Entry 1HQQ (X-ray diffraction, 1.70 A resolution); this record covers chains C and D of the 8 polymer chains in the assembly.

Chain C (and D):
Name: Streptavidin
From: Streptomyces avidinii
Notes: chain D of this document is another copy of the same molecule, construct and numbering; everything in this record applies to it too
UniProtKB: P22629 (SAV_STRAV); residues 11-139 here correspond to UniProt positions 1-129 (UniProt number = residue number - 10)
Amino-acid sequence (129 residues; each row starts with the number of its first residue):
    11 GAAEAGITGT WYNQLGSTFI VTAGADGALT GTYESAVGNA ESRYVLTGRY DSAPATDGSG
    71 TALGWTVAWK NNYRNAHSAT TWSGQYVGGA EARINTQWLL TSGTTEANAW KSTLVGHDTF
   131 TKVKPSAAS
Disordered / not traced: 11-15, 135-139

How chain C and chain D interact:
Pairs across the interface (85):
  Val55(C) - Arg59(D)
  Thr57(C) - Thr57(D)  hydrogen bond
  Thr57(C) - Gly58(D)
  Thr57(C) - Arg59(D)
  Gly58(C) - Thr57(D)
  Arg59(C) - Val55(D)
  Arg59(C) - Thr57(D)
  Arg59(C) - Thr76(D)
  Arg59(C) - Ala78(D)
  Tyr60(C) - Ala78(D)
  Asp61(C) - Lys80(D)
  Asp61(C) - Asn85(D)  hydrogen bond
  Asp61(C) - His87(D)  salt bridge
  Ser62(C) - Lys80(D)
  Ala63(C) - Lys80(D)
  Ala63(C) - Asn85(D)  hydrogen bond (backbone-side chain)
  Ala63(C) - His87(D)
  Pro64(C) - His87(D)
  Ala65(C) - His87(D)
  Ser69(C) - Gly113(D)
  Ser69(C) - Thr114(D)
  Ser69(C) - Thr115(D)
  Gly70(C) - Gly113(D)
  Gly70(C) - Thr114(D)  hydrogen bond (backbone-backbone)
  Ala72(C) - His87(D)
  Ala72(C) - Ser88(D)
  Ala72(C) - Ala89(D)
  Ala72(C) - Thr111(D)
  Leu73(C) - Ala89(D)
  Gly74(C) - Thr76(D)
  Gly74(C) - Thr91(D)
  Trp75(C) - Thr76(D)  hydrogen bond (backbone-side chain)
  Thr76(C) - Arg59(D)
  Thr76(C) - Gly74(D)
  Thr76(C) - Trp75(D)  hydrogen bond (side chain-backbone)
  Thr76(C) - Thr76(D)
  Ala78(C) - Arg59(D)
  Ala78(C) - Tyr60(D)
  Lys80(C) - Asp61(D)
  Lys80(C) - Ser62(D)
  Lys80(C) - Ala63(D)
  Asn85(C) - Asp61(D)  hydrogen bond
  Asn85(C) - Ala63(D)  hydrogen bond (side chain-backbone)
  His87(C) - Asp61(D)  salt bridge
  His87(C) - Ala63(D)
  His87(C) - Pro64(D)
  His87(C) - Ala65(D)
  Ser88(C) - Ala72(D)
  Ala89(C) - Ala72(D)
  Ala89(C) - Leu73(D)
  Ala89(C) - Ser93(D)
  Thr91(C) - Gly74(D)
  Thr91(C) - Thr91(D)  hydrogen bond
  Thr91(C) - Trp92(D)
  Thr91(C) - Ser93(D)
  Trp92(C) - Thr91(D)
  Ser93(C) - Ala89(D)
  Ser93(C) - Thr91(D)
  Ser93(C) - Leu109(D)  hydrogen bond (side chain-backbone)
  Ser93(C) - Thr111(D)  hydrogen bond
  Gly94(C) - Thr111(D)
  Gln95(C) - Ser112(D)
  Gln95(C) - Gly113(D)
  Gln95(C) - Thr114(D)  hydrogen bond (side chain-backbone)
  Gln95(C) - Ser122(D)
  Val97(C) - Glu116(D)
  Gln107(C) - Leu109(D)
  Gln107(C) - Thr123(D)  hydrogen bond
  Leu109(C) - Ser93(D)  hydrogen bond (backbone-side chain)
  Leu109(C) - Gln107(D)
  Leu109(C) - Leu109(D)  hydrophobic
  Thr111(C) - Ala72(D)
  Thr111(C) - Ser93(D)  hydrogen bond
  Thr111(C) - Gly94(D)
  Ser112(C) - Gln95(D)
  Gly113(C) - Ser69(D)
  Gly113(C) - Gly70(D)
  Gly113(C) - Gln95(D)
  Thr114(C) - Ser69(D)
  Thr114(C) - Gly70(D)  hydrogen bond (backbone-backbone)
  Thr114(C) - Gln95(D)  hydrogen bond (backbone-side chain)
  Thr115(C) - Ser69(D)
  Glu116(C) - Arg103(D)  salt bridge
  Ser122(C) - Gln95(D)
  Thr123(C) - Gln107(D)  hydrogen bond
Interface residues without a listed pair, chain C (43 interface residues in all): Asp67, Gly68, Trp108, Leu110
Interface residues without a listed pair, chain D (45 interface residues in all): Asp67, Gly68, Val97, Trp108, Leu110, Ala119

Overview:
Chain C and chain D form an interface of 43 and 45 residues respectively; the contacts include 18 hydrogen
bonds and 3 salt bridges. Among the polar pairs are Asp61(C)-His87(D), Glu116(C)-Arg103(D) and
Thr57(C)-Thr57(D).
Both chains are Streptavidin (Streptomyces avidinii). Entry 1HQQ (Miniprotein mp-2 (M9A) complex with
streptavidin) was determined by X-ray diffraction.
